Entry 7PI9 (electron microscopy, 6.30 A resolution (low resolution: residue-level contacts below are approximate; hydrogen-bond / salt-bridge calls are withheld)); this record covers chains c and 3 of the 55 polymer chains in the assembly.

# Chain c
Molecule: 50S ribosomal protein L4
Organism: Mycoplasma pneumoniae M129
Reference sequence: P75579 (RL4_MYCPN); residues 1-212 here = UniProt positions 1-212
Amino-acid sequence (212 residues; each row starts with the number of its first residue):
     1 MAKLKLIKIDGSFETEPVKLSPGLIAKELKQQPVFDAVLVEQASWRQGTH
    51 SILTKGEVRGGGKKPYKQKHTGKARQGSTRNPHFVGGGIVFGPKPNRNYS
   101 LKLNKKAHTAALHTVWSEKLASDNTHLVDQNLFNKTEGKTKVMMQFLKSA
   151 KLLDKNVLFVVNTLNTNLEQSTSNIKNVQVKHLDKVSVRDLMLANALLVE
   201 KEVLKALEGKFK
Not modelled in the structure: 1, 212

# Chain 3
Molecule: 23S ribosomal RNA
Organism: Mycoplasma pneumoniae M129
Sequence (2907 nucleotides; row label = number of the first residue in the row):
     1 UACAAUAAGUUACUAAGGGCUUAUGGUGGAUGCCUUGGCACUAAUAGGCG
    51 AUGAAGGACGUGUUAACCUGCGAUAAGCUUCGGGUAGGUGGUAAGAACCU
   101 CAGAUCCGGAGAUUUCCGAAUGGAGCAAUCCGGUAGUUGGAAACAGCUAU
   151 CAUUAAUUGAUGAAUAAAUAGUCAAUUAAAGCAAUACGUGGUGAAGUGAA
   201 ACAUCUCAGUAGCCACAGGAAAAGAAAACGAAUGUGAUUCCGUGUGUAGU
   251 GGCGAGCGAAAGCGGAACAGGCCAAACUUAUCAUUAGAUAGGGGUUGUAG
   301 GGCUUGCAAUGUGGACUUGAAAACGAUAGAAGAAGCUGUUGGAAAGCAGC
   351 GCGCAAAAGGGUGAUAGCCCCGUAUUUGAAAUUGUUUUCAUACCUAGCGA
   401 GAUCCCUGAGUAGCUCGGAAAACGUUAUUUUGAGUGAAUCUGCCCAGACC
   451 AUUGGGUAAGCCUAAAUACUAAUUAGUGACCGAUAGCGAAACAGUACCGU
   501 GAGGGAAAGGUGAAAAGAACCCAGAGAUGGGAGUGAAAUAGAUUCUGAAA
   551 CCAUAUGCCUACAACGUGUCAGAGCACAUUAAUGUGUGAUGGCGUGCGUU
   601 UUGAAGUAUGAGCCGGCGAGUUAUGAUAGCAAGCGUUAGUUAACCAGGAG
   651 AUGGGGAGCUGUAGCGAAAGCGAGUUUUAAAAGAGCGUUUGUUUGUUAUU
   701 AUAGACCCGAAACGGGUUGAGCUAGUCAUGAGCAGGUUGAAGGUUGAGUA
   751 ACAUCAACUGGAGGACCGAACCGACUCUCGUUGAAACGAUAGCGGAUGAC
   801 UUGUGAUUAGGGGUGAAAUUCCAAUCGAAAUCCGUGAUAGCUGGUUCUCG
   851 UCGAAAUAGCUUUAAGGCUAGCGUGAGAUCACAAAUAAGUGGAGGUAAAG
   901 CUACUGAAUGUAUGAUGGCGCCACCUAGGCGUACUGAAUACAAUUAAACU
   951 CUGAAUGCCAUUUAUUUUAUUCUCGCAGUCAGACAGUGGGGGAUAAGCUU
  1001 CAUUGUCAAGAGGGGAAGAGCCCAGAUCAUUAAAUAAGGUCCCCAAAAUA
  1051 UACUAAGUGGAAAAGGAUGUGAAAGUGCUAAAACAGCAAGGAUGUUGGCU
  1101 UAGAAGCAGCCAUCGUUUAAAGAGUGCGUAACAGCUCACUUGUCGAGUGU
  1151 UUUUGCGCCGAAGAUGUAACGGGGCUAAGUAUAUUACCGAAUUUAUGGAU
  1201 AAGAUUUAUAUCUUGUGGUAGACGAGCGUUGUAUUGGAGUUGAAGUCAAA
  1251 GCGUGAGCAUUGGUGGAUCCAAUACAAGUGAGAAUGCCGGCAUGAGUAAC
  1301 GCUUGGGAGUGAGAAUCUCCCAAACCGAUUGACUAAGGUUUCCUGGACCA
  1351 GGGUCGUCCUUCCAGGGUUAGUCUGGACCUAAGCUGAGGCUGAAAAGCGU
  1401 AGGCGAUGGACAACAGGUUAAUAUUCCUGUACUUACAGUUAGACUGAUGG
  1451 AGUGACAAAGAAGGUUUUCCACCCCCAUAAUUGGAUUUGGGGAUAAAUCA
  1501 UAAGGUGGUACAAUAGGCAAAUCCGUUGUGCAUAACAUUGAGUGAUGAUG
  1551 UCGAGUGAAUGAGUGAUCAAGUAGCGAAGGUGGUAUUAAUCAUGCUUUCA
  1601 AGAAAAGCUUCUAGGGUUAAUCUAGCUGUAACCAGUACCGAGAACGAACA
  1651 CACGUAGUCAAGGAGAGGAUCCUAAGGUUAGCGAGUGAACUAUAGCCAAG
  1701 GAACUCUGCAAAUUAACCCCGUAAGUUAGCGAGAAGGGGUGCUUAUGUAA
  1751 AAGUAAGCCGCAGUGAAGAACGAGGGGGGACUGUUUAACUAAAACACAAC
  1801 UCUAUGCCAAACCGUAAGGUGAUGUAUAUGGGGUGACACCUGCCCAGUGC
  1851 UGGAAGGUUAAAGAAGGAGGUUAGCGCAAGCGAAGCUUUUAACUGAAGCC
  1901 CCAGUGAACGGCGGCCGUAACUAUAACGGUCCUAAGGUAGCGAAAUUCCU
  1951 AGUCGGGUAAAUUCCGUCCCGCUUGAAUGGUGUAACCAUCUCUUGACUGU
  2001 CUCGGCUAUAGACUCGGUGAAAUCCAGGUACGGGUGAAGACACCCGUUAG
  2051 GCGCAACGGGACGGAAAGACCCCGUGAAGCUUUACUGUAGCUUAAUAUUG
  2101 AUCAGGACAUUAUCAUGUAGAGAAUAGGUAGGAGCAAUCGAUGCAAGUUC
  2151 GCUAGGACUUGUUGAUGCGAAAGGUGGAAUACUACCCUUGGUUGUGUGCU
  2201 GUUCUAAUUGGUAACUGUUAUCCAGUUUCAAGACAGUGUUAGGUGGGCAG
  2251 UUUGACUGGGGCGGUCGCCUCCUAAAAGGUAACGGAGGCGUACAAAGGUA
  2301 CCUUCAGUACGGUUGGAAAUCGUAUGUAGAGUGUAAUGGUGUAAGGGUGC
  2351 UUGACUGUGAGACAUACAGGUCGAACAGGUGAGAAAUCAGGUCAUAGUGA
  2401 UCCGGUGGUCCAGUAUGGAAUGGCCAUCGCUCAACGGAUAAAAGCUACUC
  2451 CGGGGAUAACAGGCUGAUACUGCCCAAGAGUUCAUAUCGACGGCAGUGUU
  2501 UGGCACCUCGAUGUCGACUCAUCUCAUCCUCGAGCUGAAGCAGGUUCGAA
  2551 GGGUUCGGCUGUUCGCCGAUUAAAGAGAUACGUGAGUUGGGUUCAAACCG
  2601 UCGUGAGACAGGUUGGUCCCUAUCUAUUGUGCCCGUAGGAAGAUUGAAGA
  2651 GUGUUGCUUCUAGUACGAGAGGACCGAAGCGAGGACACCUCUUAUGCUCC
  2701 AGUUGUAGCGCCAGCUGCACCGCUGGGUAGUAACGUGUCUAUUAGAUAAA
  2751 CGCUGAAAGCAUCUAAGUGUGAAACUAUCUCAAAGAUUAAUCUUCCCAUU
  2801 UCGCAAGAAAGUAAGAGCCGUCAAAGACGAUGACGUUGAUAGGUUACAGG
  2851 UGUAAGCAUAGUGAUAUGUUGAGCUGAGUAAUACUAAUUGCUCGAGGACU
  2901 UAUUGGA
Not modelled in the structure: 1-7, 923-927, 1560-1569, 2901-2907

# Chain c / chain 3 interface
Pairs across the interface (128):
  Glu28(c) - C634(3)
  Phe35(c) - A1274(3)
  Leu39(c) - C1275(3)
  Gln42(c) - A479(3)
  Ser44(c) - G650(3)
  Trp45(c) - A479(3)
  Arg46(c) - A479(3)
  Arg46(c) - C480(3)
  Gln47(c) - C41(3)
  Gln47(c) - A649(3)
  Gly48(c) - A40(3)
  Thr49(c) - A40(3)
  Thr49(c) - G478(3)
  Thr49(c) - C480(3)
  His50(c) - C480(3)
  Ile52(c) - G486(3)
  Ile52(c) - C487(3)
  Lys55(c) - C708(3)
  Lys55(c) - G836(3)
  Gly56(c) - G836(3)
  Val58(c) - G488(3)
  Arg59(c) - G504(3)
  Gly60(c) - G504(3)
  Gly60(c) - G505(3)
  Gly61(c) - G504(3)
  Gly61(c) - G505(3)
  Gly61(c) - C832(3)
  Gly62(c) - C832(3)
  Lys63(c) - G503(3)
  Lys63(c) - G504(3)
  Lys63(c) - U831(3)
  Lys63(c) - C832(3)
  Lys64(c) - G709(3)
  Lys64(c) - A710(3)
  Gln68(c) - A710(3)
  Gln68(c) - A711(3)
  Gln68(c) - C2451(3)
  Lys69(c) - A2067(3)
  Lys69(c) - G2068(3)
  Lys69(c) - C2451(3)
  His70(c) - A2066(3)
  His70(c) - A2067(3)
  Thr71(c) - A2066(3)
  Thr71(c) - A2067(3)
  Gly72(c) - U1285(3)
  Gly72(c) - A2066(3)
  Lys73(c) - U1285(3)
  Lys73(c) - G1286(3)
  Ala74(c) - U1285(3)
  Ala74(c) - G1286(3)
  Arg75(c) - G709(3)
  Arg75(c) - A710(3)
  Arg75(c) - G2452(3)
  Gln76(c) - G709(3)
  Gly77(c) - C708(3)
  Gly77(c) - G709(3)
  Thr79(c) - G505(3)
  Arg80(c) - G505(3)
  Arg80(c) - A506(3)
  His83(c) - C708(3)
  His83(c) - G1286(3)
  His83(c) - C1287(3)
  Phe84(c) - C1287(3)
  Val85(c) - U484(3)
  Val85(c) - A485(3)
  Val85(c) - C1287(3)
  Gly86(c) - A485(3)
  Gly86(c) - G486(3)
  Gly87(c) - G486(3)
  Ile89(c) - A619(3)
  Ile89(c) - G1278(3)
  Val90(c) - G836(3)
  Phe91(c) - G620(3)
  Phe91(c) - U621(3)
  Phe91(c) - G1278(3)
  Gly92(c) - G1278(3)
  Pro93(c) - G1278(3)
  Asn96(c) - U622(3)
  Asn96(c) - A623(3)
  Arg97(c) - U622(3)
  Arg97(c) - A623(3)
  Arg97(c) - A1277(3)
  Asn98(c) - U624(3)
  Leu101(c) - G695(3)
  Lys102(c) - U640(3)
  Lys102(c) - U641(3)
  Lys102(c) - U694(3)
  Lys102(c) - G695(3)
  Leu103(c) - U641(3)
  Leu103(c) - U652(3)
  Asn104(c) - G633(3)
  Asn104(c) - U640(3)
  Asn104(c) - U641(3)
  Asn104(c) - U693(3)
  Lys105(c) - U640(3)
  Lys105(c) - U641(3)
  Lys105(c) - G653(3)
  Ala107(c) - G633(3)
  His108(c) - A651(3)
  His108(c) - U652(3)
  Thr109(c) - G653(3)
  Gly138(c) - A355(3)
  Lys139(c) - C354(3)
  Lys139(c) - A355(3)
  Thr140(c) - C354(3)
  Thr140(c) - A355(3)
  Lys141(c) - G353(3)
  Lys141(c) - C354(3)
  Met144(c) - C354(3)
  Asn156(c) - U1235(3)
  Gln170(c) - A355(3)
  Ser173(c) - A356(3)
  Asn174(c) - C354(3)
  Asn174(c) - A356(3)
  Asn174(c) - A357(3)
  Lys176(c) - A358(3)
  Lys181(c) - G648(3)
  Asp184(c) - A651(3)
  Lys185(c) - G647(3)
  Lys185(c) - G648(3)
  Lys185(c) - G650(3)
  Lys185(c) - A651(3)
  Val186(c) - G650(3)
  Val186(c) - A651(3)
  Ser187(c) - G650(3)
  Arg189(c) - A1233(3)
  Arg189(c) - U1234(3)
  Leu193(c) - U1234(3)
Other interface residues (no listed pair), chain c (83 interface residues in all): Lys30, Pro33, Ala43, Ser51, Thr54, Glu57, Gly88, Tyr99, Lys106, Ile175, Asp190, Asn195
Other interface residues (no listed pair), chain 3 (73 interface residues in all): C39, U42, U185, G618, A632, G656, U696, G704, C833, A1276, C1288

# Overview
83 residues of chain c face 73 of chain 3 across their interface.
Chain c is 50S ribosomal protein L4 and chain 3 is 23S ribosomal RNA, both from Mycoplasma pneumoniae M129;
the structure, 70S ribosome with EF-Tu-tRNA and P-site tRNA in spectinomycin-treated Mycoplasma pneumoniae
cells, was determined by electron microscopy (same publication as 7OOC, 7OOD, 7P6Z, 7PAH, 7PAI, 7PAJ and 23
further entries).
